Entry 4B3P (X-ray diffraction, 4.84 A resolution (low resolution: residue-level contacts below are approximate; hydrogen-bond / salt-bridge calls are withheld)); this record covers chains A and R of the 4 polymer chains in the assembly.

# Chain A
Molecule: Reverse transcriptase/ribonuclease H
From: Human immunodeficiency virus 1
Notes: EC 2.7.7.49, 2.7.7.7, 3.1.26.13, 3.4.23.16, 3.1.13.2
Reference sequence: P04585 (POL_HV1H2); residues 1-560 here correspond to UniProt positions 588-1147 (UniProt number = residue number + 587)
Sequence (560 residues; numbered 1 to 560; the number before each row is that of its first residue):
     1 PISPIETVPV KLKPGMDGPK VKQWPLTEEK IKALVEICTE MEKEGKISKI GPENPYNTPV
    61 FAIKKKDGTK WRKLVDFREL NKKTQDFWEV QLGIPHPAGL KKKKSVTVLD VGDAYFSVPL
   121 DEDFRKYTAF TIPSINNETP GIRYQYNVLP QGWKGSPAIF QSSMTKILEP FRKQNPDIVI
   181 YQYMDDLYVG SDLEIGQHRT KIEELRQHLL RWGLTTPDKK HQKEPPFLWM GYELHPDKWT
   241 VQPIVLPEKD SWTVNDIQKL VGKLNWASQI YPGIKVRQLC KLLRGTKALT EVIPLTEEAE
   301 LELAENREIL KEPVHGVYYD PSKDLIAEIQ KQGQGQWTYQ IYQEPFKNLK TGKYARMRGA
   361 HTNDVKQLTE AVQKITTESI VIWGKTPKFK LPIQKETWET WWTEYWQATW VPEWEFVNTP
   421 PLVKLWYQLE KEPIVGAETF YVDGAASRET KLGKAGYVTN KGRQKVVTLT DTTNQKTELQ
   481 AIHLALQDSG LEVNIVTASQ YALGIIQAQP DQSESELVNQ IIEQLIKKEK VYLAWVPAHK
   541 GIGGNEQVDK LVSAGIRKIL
Not modelled in the structure: 1-4, 60-74, 112-121, 133-134, 246-249, 534-535, 557-560
Construct notes: engineered mutation Gly68 (Ser655 in P04585), Lys83 (Arg670 in P04585), Val411 (Ile998 in P04585), Ser447 (Asn1034 in P04585), Lys461 (Arg1048 in P04585), His483 (Tyr1070 in P04585), Ala498 (Asp1085 in P04585), Ile559 (Val1146 in P04585)
Curated features (UniProtKB/Swiss-Prot):
  - region: Phe227 to His235 (RT 'primer grip')
  - motif: Trp398 to Trp414 (Tryptophan repeat motif)
  - binding site (Mg(2+)): Asp110, Asp185, Asp186, Asp443, Glu478, Asp549
  - site: Trp401 (Essential for RT p66/p51 heterodimerization), Trp414 (Essential for RT p66/p51 heterodimerization), Phe440, Tyr441 (Cleavage), Leu560 (Cleavage)
What the authors report for this chain:
  - mutagenesis - D498A: abolished catalytic activity (citing earlier work)
  - mutagenesis - G333D, G333E, G335C, G335D, N348I, A360I, A360V, Q509L: decreased catalytic activity (citing earlier work)

# Chain R
Molecule: 34-nt RNA strand
Notes: fragment: template rna
Sequence (34 nucleotides; each row starts with the number of its first residue):
     1 AUGNNGGCCA CAAUAACUAU AGGCAUACGA CCAC
Not modelled in the structure: 1-13

# Chain A / chain R interface
Residue-residue contacts (15):
  Leu92(A) with C17(R); U18(R)
  Asn265(A) with A19(R); U20(R)
  Cys280(A) with A21(R); G22(R)
  Leu283(A) with A21(R); G22(R)
  Arg284(A) with G22(R); G23(R)
  Lys353(A) with U20(R)
  Lys374(A) with U20(R)
  Asn474(A) with C32(R); A33(R)
  His539(A) with A33(R)
Also at the interface, not in a pair above, chain A (13 interface residues in all): Gln91, Ala355, Arg356, Gln475

# In short
13 residues of chain A face 9 of chain R across their interface. UniProt lists 6 Mg2+-binding residues on
chain A. From the paper: G333D, G333E and G335C of chain A, among others, reduce catalytic activity; D498A of
chain A abolishes catalytic activity; 9 substitutions were tested in all.
Chain A is Reverse transcriptase/ribonuclease H (Human immunodeficiency virus 1) and chain R is a 34-nt RNA
strand; the structure, Structures of HIV-1 RT and RNA-DNA Complex Reveal a Unique RT Conformation and
Substrate Interface, was determined by X-ray diffraction, deposited together with 4B3O and 4B3Q.
